Entry 1DQO (X-ray diffraction, 2.20 A resolution); this record covers chain A.

# Chain A
Name: Mannose receptor
Organism: Mus musculus
Notes: fragment: cysteine rich domain
UniProtKB: Q61830 (MANR1_MOUSE); residues 1-135 here correspond to UniProt positions 20-154 (UniProt number = residue number + 19)
Sequence (135 residues; each row starts with the number of its first residue):
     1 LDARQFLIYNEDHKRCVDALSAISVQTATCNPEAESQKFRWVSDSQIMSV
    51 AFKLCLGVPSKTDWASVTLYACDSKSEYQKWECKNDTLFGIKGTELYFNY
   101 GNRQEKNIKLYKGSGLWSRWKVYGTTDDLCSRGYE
Unresolved in the structure: 1
Curated features (UniProtKB/Swiss-Prot):
  - glycosylation: Asn85 (N-linked (GlcNAc...) asparagine)
Disulfide bonds: Cys16-Cys30, Cys55-Cys72, Cys83-Cys130
Residues lining bound ligands: N-acetyl-4-O-sulfo-beta-D-galactosamine (ASG; 2-acetamido-2-deoxy-4-O-sulfo-beta-D-galactopyranose): Asn99, Asn102, Tyr111, Gly113, Ser114, Gly115, Leu116, Trp117, Ser118
What the authors report for this chain:
  - binding site for N-acetyl-4-O-sulfo-beta-D-galactosamine: Asn99, Asn102, Tyr111 to Leu116, Trp117
  - contacts within the chain: Ser114-Arg119 (hydrogen bond), Gly115-Ser118, Gly115-Arg119 (hydrogen bond), Asn10-Leu116 (hydrogen bond), Tyr100-Trp117

# Summary
Bound to chain A: N-acetyl-4-O-sulfo-beta-D-galactosamine. The paper reports a binding site for
N-acetyl-4-O-sulfo-beta-D-galactosamine at Asn99, Asn102 and Tyr111 among others; contacts within the chain
involving Ser114, Arg119 and Gly115 among others.
Chain A is Mannose receptor (Mus musculus); the structure, Crystal structure of the cysteine rich domain of
mannose receptor complexed with Acetylgalactosamine-4-sulfate, was determined by X-ray diffraction, deposited
together with 1DQG.
